Entry 9DUL (electron microscopy, 2.56 A resolution); this record covers chains A and T of the 21 polymer chains in the assembly.

Chain A:
Molecule: 16S rRNA
Source organism: Escherichia coli
Sequence (1533 nucleotides; each row starts with the number of its first residue):
     2 AAUUGAAGAG UUUGAUCAUG GCUCAGAUUG AACGCUGGCG GCAGGCCUAA CACAUGCAAG
    62 UCGAACGGUA ACAGGAAGAA GCUUGCUUCU UUGCUGACGA GUGGCGGACG GGUGAGUAAU
   122 GUCUGGGAAA CUGCCUGAUG GAGGGGGAUA ACUACUGGAA ACGGUAGCUA AUACCGCAUA
   182 ACGUCGCAAG ACCAAAGAGG GGGACCUUCG GGCCUCUUGC CAUCGGAUGU GCCCAGAUGG
   242 GAUUAGCUAG UAGGUGGGGU AACGGCUCAC CUAGGCGACG AUCCCUAGCU GGUCUGAGAG
   302 GAUGACCAGC CACACUGGAA CUGAGACACG GUCCAGACUC CUACGGGAGG CAGCAGUGGG
   362 GAAUAUUGCA CAAUGGGCGC AAGCCUGAUG CAGCCAUGCC GCGUGUAUGA AGAAGGCCUU
   422 CGGGUUGUAA AGUACUUUCA GCGGGGAGGA AGGGAGUAAA GUUAAUACCU UUGCUCAUUG
   482 ACGUUACCCG CAGAAGAAGC ACCGGCUAAC UCCGUGCCAG CAGCCXCGGU AAUACGGAGG
   542 GUGCAAGCGU UAAUCGGAAU UACUGGGCGU AAAGCGCACG CAGGCGGUUU GUUAAGUCAG
   602 AUGUGAAAUC CCCGGGCUCA ACCUGGGAAC UGCAUCUGAU ACUGGCAAGC UUGAGUCUCG
   662 UAGAGGGGGG UAGAAUUCCA GGUGUAGCGG UGAAAUGCGU AGAGAUCUGG AGGAAUACCG
   722 GUGGCGAAGG CGGCCCCCUG GACGAAGACU GACGCUCAGG UGCGAAAGCG UGGGGAGCAA
   782 ACAGGAUUAG AUACCCUGGU AGUCCACGCC GUAAACGAUG UCGACUUGGA GGUUGUGCCC
   842 UUGAGGCGUG GCUUCCGGAG CUAACGCGUU AAGUCGACCG CCUGGGGAGU ACGGCCGCAA
   902 GGUUAAAACU CAAAUGAAUU GACGGGGGCC CGCACAAGCG GUGGAGCAUG UGGUUUAAUU
   962 CGAUCXAACG CGAAGAACCU UACCUGGUCU UGACAUCCAC GGAAGUUUUC AGAGAUGAGA
  1022 AUGUGCCUUC GGGAACCGUG AGACAGGUGC UGCAUGGCUG UCGUCAGCUC GUGUUGUGAA
  1082 AUGUUGGGUU AAGUCCCGCA ACGAGCGCAA CCCUUAUCCU UUGUUGCCAG CGGUCCGGCC
  1142 GGGAACUCAA AGGAGACUGC CAGUGAUAAA CUGGAGGAAG GUGGGGAUGA CGUCAAGUCA
  1202 UCAUGGCCCU UACGACCAGG GCUACACACG UGCUACAAUG GCGCAUACAA AGAGAAGCGA
  1262 CCUCGCGAGA GCAAGCGGAC CUCAUAAAGU GCGUCGUAGU CCGGAUUGGA GUCUGCAACU
  1322 CGACUCCAUG AAGUCGGAAU CGCUAGUAAU CGUGGAUCAG AAUGCCACGG UGAAUACGUU
  1382 CCCGGGCCUU GUACACACCG CCCGUXACAC CAUGGGAGUG GGUUGCAAAA GAAGUAGGUA
  1442 GCUUAACCUU CGGGAGGGCG CUUACCACUU UGUGAUUCAU GACUGGGGUG AAGUCGUAAC
  1502 AAGGUAACCG UAGGGGAACC UGCGGUUGGA UCA
Unresolved in the structure: 205-213, 841-845, 1207, 1516
Modified / non-standard residues: PSU (pseudouridine-5'-monophosphate) at position 516, G7M (N7-methyl-guanosine-5'-monophosphate) at position 527, 5MC (5-methylcytidine-5'-monophosphate) at position 967, 4OC (4n,o2'-methylcytidine-5'-monophosphate) at position 1402, 5MC (5-methylcytidine-5'-monophosphate) at position 1407, UR3 (3-methyluridine-5'-monophoshate) at position 1498, MA6 (6N-dimethyladenosine-5'-monophoshate) at position 1518, MA6 (6N-dimethyladenosine-5'-monophoshate) at position 1519
Construct notes: conflict C966 (G493406 in 2852408577)

Chain T:
Protein: Small ribosomal subunit protein bS20
Source organism: Escherichia coli
UniProtKB: C3TRH7 (C3TRH7_ECOLX); numbering as in UniProt (aligned over 1-87)
Sequence (87 residues; numbered 1 to 87; the number before each row is that of its first residue):
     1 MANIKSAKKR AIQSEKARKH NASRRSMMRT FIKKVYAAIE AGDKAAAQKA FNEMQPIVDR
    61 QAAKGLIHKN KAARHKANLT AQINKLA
Unresolved in the structure: 1

Chain A / chain T interface:
Residue-residue contacts - 82 pairs, chain A then chain T:
  A60(A) with Ile4(T), sugar contact
  G61(A) with Ile4(T), phosphate contact; Ser6(T), base contact
  G102(A) with Lys5(T), salt bridge to the phosphate
  U103(A) with Lys9(T), salt bridge to the phosphate
  G104(A) with Lys9(T), salt bridge to the phosphate; Gln13(T), hydrogen bond to the phosphate; Lys16(T), salt bridge to the phosphate
  G105(A) with Gln13(T), hydrogen bond to the phosphate
  C106(A) with Arg10(T), base contact
  G107(A) with Ser6(T), hydrogen bond to the base; Arg10(T), hydrogen bond to the base
  G108(A) with Ala7(T), base contact; Arg10(T), base contact
  A131(A) with Asn70(T), phosphate contact
  C132(A) with His68(T), hydrogen bond to the phosphate; Asn70(T), hydrogen bond to the phosphate
  U133(A) with His68(T), salt bridge to the phosphate
  C175(A) with His20(T), hydrogen bond to the phosphate
  C176(A) with His20(T), salt bridge to the phosphate; Arg24(T), salt bridge to the phosphate
  G177(A) with Arg60(T), salt bridge to the phosphate; Lys64(T), salt bridge to the phosphate
  G184(A) with Lys69(T), hydrogen bond to the sugar
  U185(A) with Lys69(T), sugar contact; Ala73(T), sugar contact; Lys76(T), hydrogen bond to the sugar
  C186(A) with Ala73(T), sugar contact; Lys76(T), hydrogen bond to the sugar; Ala77(T), phosphate contact; Thr80(T), hydrogen bond to the sugar
  G187(A) with Ala77(T), phosphate contact; Thr80(T), sugar contact
  A192(A) with Gln55(T), hydrogen bond to the sugar
  C193(A) with Gln55(T), sugar contact; Pro56(T), sugar contact; Asp59(T), sugar contact
  C194(A) with Asp59(T), sugar contact; Arg60(T), phosphate contact; Ala63(T), sugar contact
  A195(A) with Lys64(T), sugar contact
  U224(A) with Lys69(T), phosphate contact
  G258(A) with Gln82(T), hydrogen bond to the phosphate
  G259(A) with Tyr36(T), hydrogen bond to the phosphate; Asn78(T), hydrogen bond to the phosphate; Gln82(T), hydrogen bond to the phosphate
  G260(A) with His75(T), phosphate contact
  U261(A) with Lys71(T), salt bridge to the phosphate; Arg74(T), salt bridge to the phosphate
  A262(A) with His68(T), sugar contact; Asn70(T), hydrogen bond to the sugar; Arg74(T), salt bridge to the phosphate
  A263(A) with Asn70(T), phosphate contact; Arg74(T), salt bridge to the phosphate
  C322(A) with Arg18(T), sugar contact
  U323(A) with Ser14(T), sugar contact; Ala17(T), phosphate contact; Arg18(T), sugar contact; Asn21(T), hydrogen bond to the phosphate; Arg25(T), salt bridge to the phosphate
  G324(A) with Asn21(T), hydrogen bond to the phosphate
  G331(A) with Asn3(T), hydrogen bond to the sugar
  G332(A) with Ala2(T), phosphate contact; Asn3(T), hydrogen bond to the phosphate; Ile4(T), hydrogen bond to the phosphate; Ala7(T), phosphate contact; Ala11(T), sugar contact
  U333(A) with Ala2(T), hydrogen bond to the phosphate
  G351(A) with Asn3(T), hydrogen bond to the phosphate
  A1437(A) with Arg29(T), salt bridge to the phosphate
  G1438(A) with Arg29(T), salt bridge to the phosphate; Lys33(T), salt bridge to the phosphate
  G1439(A) with Lys33(T), phosphate contact
  G1457(A) with Met27(T), sugar contact; Lys34(T), salt bridge to the phosphate
  G1458(A) with Ser23(T), hydrogen bond to the sugar; Ser26(T), phosphate contact; Met27(T), sugar contact; Thr30(T), hydrogen bond to the phosphate
  G1459(A) with Ala22(T), phosphate contact; Ser23(T), phosphate contact; Ser26(T), hydrogen bond to the phosphate
Also at the interface, not in a pair above, chain A (50 interface residues in all): A101, A174, C178, A223, G350, U1436, A1456
Also at the interface, not in a pair above, chain T (47 interface residues in all): Phe31, Asn84

In short:
Chain A and chain T form an interface of 50 and 47 residues respectively; the contacts include 27 hydrogen
bonds and 18 salt bridges. Among the polar pairs are G107(A)-Ser6(T), G107(A)-Arg10(T) and G184(A)-Lys69(T).
Chain A is 16S rRNA and chain T is Small ribosomal subunit protein bS20, both from Escherichia coli; the
structure, Structure of mutant 30S subunit with extended helix 26, version 4, was determined by electron
microscopy together with 9DUK from the same study.
